PDB entry 1HFY | X-ray diffraction, 2.30 A resolution | chains A and B

== Chain A (and B) ==
Molecule: Alpha-lactalbumin
Organism: Capra hircus
Notes: EC 2.4.1.22; chain B of this document is another copy of the same molecule, construct and numbering; everything in this record applies to it too
UniProt: P00712 (LALBA_CAPHI); residues 1-123 here correspond to UniProt positions 20-142 (UniProt number = residue number + 19)
Chain sequence (123 residues; row label = number of the first residue in the row):
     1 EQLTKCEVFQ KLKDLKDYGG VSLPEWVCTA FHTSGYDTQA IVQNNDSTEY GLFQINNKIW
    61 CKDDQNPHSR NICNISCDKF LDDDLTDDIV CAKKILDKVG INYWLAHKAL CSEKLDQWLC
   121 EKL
Disordered / not traced: 121-123
Disulfides: C6-C120, C28-C111, C61-C77, C73-C91
Swiss-Prot annotation at these positions:
  - binding site (Ca(2+)): K79, D82, D84, D87, D88
  - glycosylation (N-linked (GlcNAc...) asparagine): N45, N74

== Interface between chain A and chain B ==
Pairs across the interface (22; chain A residue first):
  Q2(A) with Q2(B); L3(B), hydrogen bond (side chain-backbone)
  L3(A) with Q2(B), hydrogen bond (backbone-side chain)
  F31(A) with S34(B); A40(B), hydrophobic; V42(B), hydrophobic
  S34(A) with F31(B)
  G35(A) with Q2(B)
  V42(A) with F31(B), hydrophobic; Q117(B)
  Q43(A) with K114(B); Q117(B), hydrogen bond (backbone-side chain)
  N44(A) with E113(B); K114(B)
  N45(A) with E113(B), hydrogen bond (backbone-side chain)
  E113(A) with N44(B); N45(B), hydrogen bond (side chain-backbone)
  K114(A) with Q43(B); N44(B); N45(B)
  Q117(A) with V42(B); Q43(B), hydrogen bond (side chain-backbone)
Interface residues without a listed pair, chain A (19 interface residues in all): T4, T33, Y36, A40, I41, D46, W118
Interface residues without a listed pair, chain B (18 interface residues in all): T4, T33, G35, Y36, I41, W118

== Summary ==
The interface between chain A and chain B involves 19 residues on one side and 18 on the other; the contacts
include 6 hydrogen bonds. Polar pairs include Q2(A)-L3(B), Q43(A)-Q117(B) and N45(A)-E113(B). Curated
annotation (UniProt) lists 5 Ca2+-binding residues on chain A.
Chain A and chain B are both Alpha-lactalbumin (Capra hircus); the structure, Alpha-lactalbumin, was
determined by X-ray diffraction (same publication as 1HFZ and 1HFX).
